Entry 2J0M (X-ray diffraction, 2.80 A resolution); this record covers chains A and B.

== Chain A ==
Molecule: Focal adhesion kinase 1
Organism: Gallus gallus
Notes: EC 2.7.10.2; fragment: ferm domain, residues 31-399
UniProt: Q00944 (FAK1_CHICK); residues 31-399 here = UniProt positions 31-399
Amino-acid sequence (371 residues; row label = number of the first residue in the row):
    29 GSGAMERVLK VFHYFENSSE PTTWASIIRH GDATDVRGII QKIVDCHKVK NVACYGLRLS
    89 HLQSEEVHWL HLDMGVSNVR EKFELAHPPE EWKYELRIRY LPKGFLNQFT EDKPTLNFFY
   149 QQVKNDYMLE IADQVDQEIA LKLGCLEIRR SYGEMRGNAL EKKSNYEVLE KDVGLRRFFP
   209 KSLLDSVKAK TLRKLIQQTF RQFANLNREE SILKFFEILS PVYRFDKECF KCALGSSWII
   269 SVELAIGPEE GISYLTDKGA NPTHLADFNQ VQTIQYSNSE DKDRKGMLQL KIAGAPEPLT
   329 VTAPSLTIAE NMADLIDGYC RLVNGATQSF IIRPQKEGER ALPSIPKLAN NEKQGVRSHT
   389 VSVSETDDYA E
Disordered / not traced: 29-30, 360-399
UniProt features mapped onto this chain:
  - modified residue: Tyr-397 (Phosphotyrosine)
  - mutagenesis: Asp-395 (D395A: Abolishes interaction with PIK3R1)
What the authors report for this chain:
  - post-translational modification sites: Tyr-397 (citing earlier work)
  - mutagenesis - Y180A/M183A, V196D/L197D: increased catalytic activity
  - mutagenesis - V196D/L197D: increased signaling

== Chain B ==
Molecule: Focal adhesion kinase 1
Organism: Gallus gallus
Notes: EC 2.7.10.2; fragment: kinase domain, residues 411-686
UniProt: Q00944 (FAK1_CHICK); residue numbers follow UniProt; this construct covers 411-686
Amino-acid sequence (276 residues; row label = number of the first residue in the row):
   411 STRDYEIQRE RIELGRCIGE GQFGDVHQGI YMSPENPALA VAIKTCKNCT SDSVREKFLQ
   471 EALTMRQFDH PHIVKLIGVI TENPVWIIME LCTLGELRSF LQVRKYSLDL ASLILYAYQL
   531 STALAYLESK RFVHRDIAAR NVLVSSNDCV KLGDFGLSRY MEDSTYYKAS KGKLPIKWMA
   591 PESINFRRFT SASDVWMFGV CMWEILMHGV KPFQGVKNND VIGRIENGER LPMPPNCPPT
   651 LYSLMTKCWA YDPSRRPRFT ELKAQLSTIL EEEKLQ
Disordered / not traced: 411-413, 568-583
Differences from the reference sequence: conflict Leu-449 (Met in Q00944), Tyr-516 (Phe in Q00944), Ser-556 (Ala in Q00944), Asn-557 (Thr in Q00944)
UniProt features mapped onto this chain:
  - active site: Asp-546 (Proton acceptor)
  - binding site (ATP): Ile-428 to Gly-434, Lys-454, Glu-500 to Cys-502
  - modified residue (Phosphotyrosine): Tyr-576, Tyr-577
Small-molecule neighbours: 1,2,3,4-tetrahydrogen-staurosporine (4ST): Ile-428, Gly-429, Glu-430, Gly-431, Val-436, Ala-452, Lys-454, Val-484, Met-499, Glu-500, Leu-501, Cys-502, Gly-505, Glu-506, Arg-550, Asn-551, Leu-553, Asp-564
What the authors report for this chain:
  - mutagenesis - S463Y, F596D: increased catalytic activity
  - mutagenesis - K454R: abolished catalytic activity

== How chain A and chain B interact ==
Residue-residue contacts (17; chain A residue first):
  Ser-179(A) / Arg-597(B)  hydrogen bond (backbone-side chain)
  Tyr-180(A) / Asn-595(B)
  Tyr-180(A) / Phe-596(B)  hydrophobic
  Tyr-180(A) / Arg-597(B)
  Glu-182(A) / Ile-594(B)
  Glu-182(A) / Ile-632(B)
  Met-183(A) / Asn-595(B)
  Met-183(A) / Phe-596(B)  hydrophobic
  Leu-188(A) / Phe-596(B)  hydrophobic
  Lys-190(A) / Glu-636(B)  salt bridge
  Lys-190(A) / Tyr-661(B)
  Ser-192(A) / Tyr-661(B)
  Asn-193(A) / Phe-596(B)
  Asn-193(A) / Tyr-661(B)  hydrogen bond
  Val-196(A) / Phe-596(B)  hydrophobic
  Asp-200(A) / Arg-598(B)  hydrogen bond (backbone-side chain)
  Val-201(A) / Arg-598(B)
Interface residues without a listed pair, chain A (15 interface residues in all): Ser-46, Ala-187, Glu-195, Leu-197
Interface residues without a listed pair, chain B (12 interface residues in all): Leu-584, Ile-586, Asp-662, Pro-663
From the paper, about this interface:
  - specific contacts: Met-183(A)/Phe-596(B) (hydrophobic contact), Val-196(A)/Phe-596(B) (hydrophobic contact), Leu-197(A)/Phe-596(B) (hydrophobic contact), Phe-596(B)/Tyr-180(A) (hydrophobic contact)

== Summary ==
The interface between chain A and chain B involves 15 residues on one side and 12 on the other; the contacts
include 3 hydrogen bonds and 1 salt bridge. Polar contacts include Lys-190(A)/Glu-636(B),
Ser-179(A)/Arg-597(B) and Asn-193(A)/Tyr-661(B). The paper describes hydrophobic contacts between Met-183(A)
and Phe-596(B), Val-196(A) and Phe-596(B) and Leu-197(A) and Phe-596(B) among others. From the paper:
Y180A/M183A and V196D/L197D of chain A increase catalytic activity; a modification site at Tyr-397(A); 5
substitutions were tested in all.
Here chain A is Focal adhesion kinase 1 and chain B is Focal adhesion kinase 1, both from Gallus gallus. Entry
2J0M (Crystal structure a two-chain complex between the FERM and kinase domains of focal adhesion kinase) was
determined by X-ray diffraction, deposited together with 2J0K, 2J0J and 2J0L.
